9ER6 - chains S and M of the 4 polymer chains in the assembly; structure by X-ray diffraction, 1.45 A resolution.

# Chain S
Protein: Hydrogenase-1 small chain
From: Escherichia coli
Notes: EC 1.12.99.6
Reference sequence: P69739 (MBHS_ECOLI); residues 1-271 here correspond to UniProt positions 46-316 (UniProt number = residue number + 45)
Amino-acid sequence (279 residues; numbered 1 to 279; the number before each row is that of its first residue):
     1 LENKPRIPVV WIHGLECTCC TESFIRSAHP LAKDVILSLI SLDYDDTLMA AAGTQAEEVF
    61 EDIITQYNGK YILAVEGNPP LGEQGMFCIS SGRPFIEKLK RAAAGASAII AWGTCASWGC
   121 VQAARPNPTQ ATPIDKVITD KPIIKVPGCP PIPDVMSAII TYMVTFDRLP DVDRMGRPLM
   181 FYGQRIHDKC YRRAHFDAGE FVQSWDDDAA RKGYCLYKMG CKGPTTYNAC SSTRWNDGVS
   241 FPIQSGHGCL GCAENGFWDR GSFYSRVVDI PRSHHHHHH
Unresolved in the structure: 1-4, 267-279
Sequence notes: expression tag (272-279)
UniProt features mapped onto this chain:
  - binding site ([4Fe-4S] cluster): Cys17, Cys20, Cys115, Cys149, His187, Cys190, Cys215, Cys221
  - binding site ([3Fe-4S] cluster): Cys230, Cys249, Cys252
Ion coordination: fe4-s3 cluster Fe: Cys17, Cys19, Cys20, Cys115, Cys120, Cys149; 4Fe-4S cluster Fe: His187, Cys190, Cys215, Cys221; 3Fe-4S cluster Fe: Cys230, Cys249, Cys252
Small-molecule neighbours:
  - 3Fe-4S cluster (F3S): Ile186, Thr226, Asn228, Cys230, Trp235, Phe241, Pro242, Cys249, Leu250, Gly251, Cys252, Ala253
  - fe4-s3 cluster (SF3): Glu16, Cys17, Thr18, Cys19, Cys20, Glu76, Gly113, Thr114, Cys115, Cys120, Gly148, Cys149, Pro150
  - 4Fe-4S cluster (SF4): Ile186, His187, Cys190, Arg192, Arg193, Phe196, Cys215, Leu216, Tyr217, Cys221, Gly223, Pro224, Ile243

# Chain M
Protein: Hydrogenase-1 large chain
From: Escherichia coli
Notes: EC 1.12.99.6
Reference sequence: P0ACD8 (MBHL_ECOLI); residue numbers follow UniProt; this construct covers 1-582
Amino-acid sequence (582 residues; numbered 1 to 582; the number before each row is that of its first residue):
     1 MSTQYETQGY TINNAGRRLV VDPITRIEGH MRCEVNINDQ NVITNAVSCG TMFRGLEIIL
    61 QGRDPRDAWA FVERICGVCT GVHALASVYA IEDAIGIKVP DNANIIRNIM LATLWCHDHL
   121 VHFYQLAGMD WIDVLDALKA DPRKTSELAQ SLSSWPKSSP GYFFDVQNRL KKFVEGGQLG
   181 IFRNGYWGHP QYKLPPEANL MGFAHYLEAL DFQREIVKIH AVFGGKNPHP NWIVGGMPCA
   241 INIDESGAVG AVNMERLNLV QSIITRTADF INNVMIPDAL AIGQFNKPWS EIGTGLSDKC
   301 VLSYGAFPDI ANDFGEKSLL MPGGAVINGD FNNVLPVDLV DPQQVQEFVD HAWYRYPNDQ
   361 VGRHPFDGIT DPWYNPGDVK GSDTNIQQLN EQERYSWIKA PRWRGNAMEV GPLARTLIAY
   421 HKGDAATVES VDRMMSALNL PLSGIQSTLG RILCRAHEAQ WAAGKLQYFF DKLMTNLKNG
   481 NLATASTEKW EPATWPTECR GVGFTEAPRG ALGHWAAIRD GKIDLYQCVV PTTWNASPRD
   541 PKGQIGAYEA ALMNTKMAIP EQPLEILRTL HSFDPCLACS TH
Unresolved in the structure: 1
UniProt features mapped onto this chain:
  - binding site (Ni(2+)): Cys76, Cys79, Cys576, Cys579
Ion coordination: Mg2+: Glu57, Cys528; Ni2+: Cys76, Cys79, Cys576, Cys579; carbonmonoxide-(dicyano) iron Fe: Cys79, Cys579
Small-molecule neighbours: carbonmonoxide-(dicyano) iron (FCO): Cys79, Val82, His83, Ala507, Pro508, Arg509, Leu512, Val530, Pro531, Thr532, Cys576, Cys579

# How chain S and chain M interact
Residue-residue contacts (33):
  His29(S) with Glu255(M), salt bridge; Asn258(M); Leu259(M); Ser262(M)
  Pro30(S) with Asn258(M)
  Asp154(S) with Glu255(M)
  Ala158(S) with Glu255(M); Asn258(M)
  Thr161(S) with Met254(M); Asn258(M), hydrogen bond
  Tyr162(S) with Ile243(M), hydrophobic; Asp244(M), hydrogen bond; Met254(M)
  Thr165(S) with Lys478(M)
  Phe166(S) with Met254(M), hydrophobic; Leu477(M); Lys478(M)
  Pro170(S) with Asp244(M)
  Asp171(S) with Asp244(M), hydrogen bond (backbone-side chain)
  Leu179(S) with Glu245(M); Ser246(M)
  Met180(S) with Ile243(M); Asp244(M); Glu245(M); Ala248(M); Val249(M)
  Phe181(S) with Val249(M), hydrophobic
  Gly183(S) with Ser246(M), hydrogen bond (backbone-side chain)
  Gln184(S) with Gly247(M); Val249(M)
  Ala229(S) with Val249(M), hydrophobic
  Ser232(S) with Val249(M)
  Thr233(S) with Glu255(M)
Interface residues without a listed pair, chain S (21 interface residues in all): Ser157, Arg168, Lys189
Interface residues without a listed pair, chain M (17 interface residues in all): Gly250, Asn253, Met474

# Summary
Chain S and chain M form an interface of 21 and 17 residues respectively; the contacts include 4 hydrogen
bonds and 1 salt bridge. Polar pairs include His29(S)-Glu255(M), Thr161(S)-Asn258(M) and Tyr162(S)-Asp244(M).
Ligands of chain S: 4Fe-4S cluster, 3Fe-4S cluster and fe4-s3 cluster.
Here chain S is Hydrogenase-1 small chain and chain M is Hydrogenase-1 large chain, both from Escherichia
coli. Entry 9ER6 (Hydrogenase-1 Ni-SI state) was determined by X-ray diffraction.
